8DR1 - chains C and F of the 12 polymer chains in the assembly; structure by electron microscopy, 2.14 A resolution.

== Chain C ==
Name: Replication factor C subunit 3
Source organism: Saccharomyces cerevisiae
Reference sequence: P38629 (RFC3_YEAST); numbering as in UniProt (aligned over 1-340)
Sequence (340 residues; numbered 1 to 340; the number before each row is that of its first residue):
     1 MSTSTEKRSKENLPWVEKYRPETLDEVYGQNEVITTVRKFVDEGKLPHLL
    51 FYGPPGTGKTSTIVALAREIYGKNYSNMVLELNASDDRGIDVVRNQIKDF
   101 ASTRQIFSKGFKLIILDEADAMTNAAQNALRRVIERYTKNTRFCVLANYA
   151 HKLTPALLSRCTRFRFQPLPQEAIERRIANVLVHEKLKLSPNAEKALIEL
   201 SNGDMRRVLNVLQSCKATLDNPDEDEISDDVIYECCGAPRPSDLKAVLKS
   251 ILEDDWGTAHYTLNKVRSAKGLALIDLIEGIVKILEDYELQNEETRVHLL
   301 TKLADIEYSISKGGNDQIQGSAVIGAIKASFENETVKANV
Not modelled in the structure: 1-6, 337-340
Metal / ion sites: Mg2+: Thr60 (together with ATP-gamma-S)
Ligand contacts:
  - ATP-gamma-S (AGS; phosphothiophosphoric acid-adenylate ester), molecule 1: Val16, Tyr19, Arg20, Pro21, Glu26, Val27, Tyr28, Pro54, Pro55, Gly56, Thr57, Gly58, Lys59, Thr60, Ser61, Glu118, Asn148, Leu169, Arg177, Met205, Arg206, Leu209
  - ATP-gamma-S (AGS), molecule 2: Arg131, Glu135, Ala156, Arg160
Curated features (UniProtKB/Swiss-Prot):
  - binding site (ATP): Val16 to Tyr19, Arg20, Tyr28, Gly53 to Ser61, Asn148, Arg206
  - modified residue: Ser2 (N-acetylserine)

== Chain F ==
Name: Proliferating cell nuclear antigen
Source organism: Saccharomyces cerevisiae
Reference sequence: P15873 (PCNA_YEAST); residues 1-258 here = UniProt positions 1-258
Sequence (277 residues; each row starts with the number of its first residue; numbers below 1 keep their minus sign (Met-18 is residue -18)):
   -18 MGSSHHHHHHSSGLVPRASMLEAKFEEASLFKRIIDGFKDCVQLVNFQCK
    32 EDGIIAQAVDDSRVLLVSLEIGVEAFQEYRCDHPVTLGMDLTSLSKILRC
    82 GNNTDTLTLIADNTPDSIILLFEDTKKDRIAEYSLKLMDIDADFLKIEEL
   132 QYDSTLSLPSSEFSKIVRDLSQLSDSINIMITKETIKFVADGDIGSGSVI
   182 IKPFVDMEHPETSIKLEMDQPVDLTFGAKYLLDIIKGSSLSDRVGIRLSS
   232 EAPALFQFDLKSGFLQFFLAPKFNDEE
Not modelled in the structure: -18 to -2, 257-258
Construct notes: expression tag (-18 to 0)
Curated features (UniProtKB/Swiss-Prot):
  - DNA-binding region: Arg61 to Arg80
  - cross-link (Glycyl lysine isopeptide (Lys-Gly)): Lys127 (interchain with G-Cter in SUMO), Lys164 (interchain with G-Cter in SUMO)

== Chain C / chain F interface ==
Residue-residue contacts (35; chain C residue first):
  Lys7(C) with Asp120(F); Asp122(F), salt bridge
  Asn74(C) with Leu126(F)
  Ser76(C) with Arg44(F)
  Asn77(C) with Val40(F); Arg44(F); Leu126(F)
  Val79(C) with Arg44(F)
  Gln96(C) with Asp42(F), hydrogen bond (side chain-backbone)
  Asp99(C) with Val45(F); Lys210(F), salt bridge; Tyr211(F)
  Phe100(C) with Ser43(F); Arg44(F)
  Ser102(C) with Lys253(F); Phe254(F), hydrogen bond (backbone-backbone)
  Thr103(C) with Val45(F); Ala251(F); Pro252(F); Lys253(F); Phe254(F)
  Arg104(C) with Ala251(F); Pro252(F), hydrogen bond (backbone-backbone); Phe254(F); Asn255(F)
  Ile106(C) with Arg44(F); Val45(F); Leu46(F); Pro234(F); Ala251(F), hydrophobic
  Phe107(C) with Leu126(F), hydrophobic
  Lys109(C) with Glu232(F)
  Lys112(C) with Phe254(F)
  Asn140(C) with Phe254(F); Asp256(F), hydrogen bond
Interface residues without a listed pair, chain C (20 interface residues in all): Leu80, Ala101, Gln105, Lys139
Interface residues without a listed pair, chain F (22 interface residues in all): Leu47, Asp124, Phe249

== Summary ==
20 residues of chain C face 22 of chain F across their interface, with 4 hydrogen bonds and 2 salt bridges.
Polar pairs include Lys7(C)-Asp122(F), Asp99(C)-Lys210(F) and Gln96(C)-Asp42(F). Ligands of chain C:
ATP-gamma-S. Curated annotation (UniProt) lists 17 ATP-binding residues on chain C.
Here chain C is Replication factor C subunit 3 and chain F is Proliferating cell nuclear antigen, both from
Saccharomyces cerevisiae. Entry 8DR1 (Consensus closed state of RFC:PCNA bound to a 3' ss/dsDNA junction
(DNA2)) was determined by electron microscopy (same publication as 8DQW, 8DQX, 8DQZ, 8DR0, 8DR3, 8DR4 and 3
further entries).
